PDB entry 3QNW | X-ray diffraction, 2.65 A resolution | chains A and D of the 9 polymer chains in the assembly

Chain A:
Name: Caspase-6
Source organism: Homo sapiens
Notes: EC 3.4.22.59
Reference sequence: P55212 (CASP6_HUMAN); residue numbers follow UniProt; this construct covers 24-179
Sequence (156 residues; numbered 24 to 179; the number before each row is that of its first residue):
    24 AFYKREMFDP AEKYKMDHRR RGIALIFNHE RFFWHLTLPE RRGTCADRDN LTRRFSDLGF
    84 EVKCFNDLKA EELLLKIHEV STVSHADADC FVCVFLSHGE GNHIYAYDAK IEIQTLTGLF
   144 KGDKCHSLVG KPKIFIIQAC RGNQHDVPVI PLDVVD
Not modelled in the structure: 24-30, 165-179

Chain D:
Name: Caspase-6
Source organism: Homo sapiens
Notes: EC 3.4.22.59
Reference sequence: P55212 (CASP6_HUMAN); numbering as in UniProt (aligned over 194-293)
Sequence (100 residues; each row starts with the number of its first residue):
   194 AASVYTLPAG ADFLMCYSVA EGYYSHRETV NGSWYIQDLC EMLGKYGSSL EFTELLTLVN
   254 RKVSQRRVDF CKDPSAIGKK QVPCFASMLT KKLHFFPKSN
Not modelled in the structure: 194-199, 292-293

Interface between chain A and chain D:
Contacting residue pairs (6):
  Phe31(A) - Arg254(D)
  Phe31(A) - Lys255(D)
  Asp32(A) - Arg254(D)  hydrogen bond (backbone-side chain)
  Pro33(A) - Tyr239(D)
  Pro33(A) - Leu251(D)  hydrophobic
  Glu35(A) - Arg254(D)  salt bridge
Interface residues without a listed pair, chain A (6 interface residues in all): Gly145, Asp146
Interface residues without a listed pair, chain D (8 interface residues in all): Tyr216, Met235, Leu243, Lys273

Overview:
Chain A and chain D form an interface of 6 and 8 residues respectively, with 1 hydrogen bond and 1 salt
bridge. Among the polar pairs are Glu35(A)-Arg254(D) and Asp32(A)-Arg254(D).
Chain A is Caspase-6 and chain D is Caspase-6, both from Homo sapiens; the structure, Caspase-6 in complex
with Z-VAD-FMK inhibitor, was determined by X-ray diffraction.
